Entry 6YX8 (X-ray diffraction, 1.83 A resolution); this record covers chains AAA and FFF of the 6 polymer chains in the assembly.

# Chain AAA
Protein: Alpha subunit of cyanobacterial allophycocyanin protein
From: Nostoc sp. WR13
UniProt: A0A4Y5PW22 (A0A4Y5PW22_9NOSO); residues 1-160 here correspond to UniProt positions 2-161 (UniProt number = residue number + 1)
Chain sequence (160 residues; row label = number of the first residue in the row):
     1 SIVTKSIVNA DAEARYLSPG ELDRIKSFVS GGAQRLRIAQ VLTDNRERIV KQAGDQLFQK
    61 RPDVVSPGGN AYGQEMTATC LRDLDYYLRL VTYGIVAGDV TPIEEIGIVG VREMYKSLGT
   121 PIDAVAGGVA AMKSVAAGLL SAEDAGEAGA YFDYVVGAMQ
Covalently attached groups: compound PXQ linked to Cys-80
Small-molecule neighbours:
  - bicine (BCN): Phe-58, Gln-59, Pro-62, Val-65, Ser-66
  - PXQ (3-[5-[[(3R,4R)-3-ethyl-4-methyl-5-oxidanylidene-3,4-dihydropyrrol-2-yl]methyl]-2-[[5-[(Z)-(4-ethyl-3-methyl-5-oxidanylidene-pyrrol-2-ylidene)methyl]-3-(3-hydroxy-3-oxopropyl)-4-methyl-1H-pyrrol-2-yl]methyl]-4-methyl-1H-pyrrol-3-yl]propanoic acid): Leu-57, Val-64, Asn-70, Ala-71, Met-76, Thr-79, Arg-82, Asp-83, Leu-84, Tyr-86, Tyr-87, Leu-90, Ile-106, Gly-107, Met-114, Tyr-115, Leu-118, Thr-120, Pro-121, Ala-124, Val-125

# Chain FFF
Protein: Beta subunit of cyanobacterial allophycocyanin protein
From: Nostoc sp. WR13
UniProt: A0A4Y5PW23 (A0A4Y5PW23_9NOSO); numbering as in UniProt (aligned over 1-161)
Chain sequence (161 residues; row label = number of the first residue in the row):
     1 MQDAITSVIN SSDVQGKYLD NAALEKLKGY FATGELRVRA ATTISANAAA IVKEAVAKSL
    61 LYSDITRPGG NMYTTRRYAA CIRDLDYYLR YATYAMLAGD PSILDERVLN GLKETYNSLG
   121 VPVGATVQAI QAIKEVTASL VGPDAGKEMG VYFDYICSGL S
Covalently attached groups: compound PXQ linked to Cys-81
Modified / non-standard residues: Asn-71 (N-methyl asparagine; MEN)
Small-molecule neighbours:
  - PXQ (3-[5-[[(3R,4R)-3-ethyl-4-methyl-5-oxidanylidene-3,4-dihydropyrrol-2-yl]methyl]-2-[[5-[(Z)-(4-ethyl-3-methyl-5-oxidanylidene-pyrrol-2-ylidene)methyl]-3-(3-hydroxy-3-oxopropyl)-4-methyl-1H-pyrrol-2-yl]methyl]-4-methyl-1H-pyrrol-3-yl]propanoic acid), molecule 1: Leu-60, Ile-65, Asn-71, Met-72, Arg-76, Arg-77, Ala-80, Arg-83, Asp-84, Leu-85, Tyr-87, Tyr-88, Tyr-91, Arg-107, Val-108, Leu-112, Thr-115, Tyr-116, Leu-119, Val-121, Pro-122, Ala-125, Thr-126, Ala-129
  - PXQ, molecule 2: Leu-61, Tyr-62, Thr-66, Met-72, Tyr-73, Thr-74, Thr-75, Tyr-78

# Interface between chain AAA and chain FFF
Residue-residue contacts - 23 pairs, chain AAA then chain FFF:
  Thr-79(AAA) with Tyr-62(FFF)
  Tyr-86(AAA) with Pro-68(FFF)
  Arg-89(AAA) with Tyr-73(FFF), hydrogen bond
  Ile-106(AAA) with Tyr-73(FFF); Thr-74(FFF); Thr-75(FFF), hydrogen bond (backbone-backbone)
  Gly-107(AAA) with Thr-75(FFF)
  Ile-108(AAA) with Thr-75(FFF), hydrogen bond (backbone-side chain)
  Val-109(AAA) with Thr-75(FFF), hydrogen bond (backbone-side chain); Arg-76(FFF), hydrogen bond (backbone-backbone)
  Gly-110(AAA) with Thr-75(FFF); Ala-79(FFF)
  Val-111(AAA) with Thr-75(FFF)
  Glu-113(AAA) with Ala-79(FFF); Ile-82(FFF)
  Met-114(AAA) with Thr-75(FFF); Tyr-78(FFF), hydrophobic
  Ser-117(AAA) with Lys-53(FFF); Ile-82(FFF)
  Leu-118(AAA) with Lys-53(FFF), hydrogen bond (backbone-side chain); Leu-61(FFF), hydrophobic; Tyr-78(FFF)
  Gly-119(AAA) with Lys-53(FFF)
Interface residues without a listed pair, chain AAA (17 interface residues in all): Met-76, Tyr-87, Glu-105
Interface residues without a listed pair, chain FFF (13 interface residues in all): Thr-66, Arg-67

# In short
17 residues of chain AAA and 13 residues of chain FFF are in contact; the contacts include 6 hydrogen bonds.
Among the polar pairs are Arg-89(AAA)/Tyr-73(FFF), Ile-108(AAA)/Thr-75(FFF) and Val-109(AAA)/Thr-75(FFF).
Bound to chain AAA: bicine. Bound to chain FFF: compound PXQ.
Chain AAA is Alpha subunit of cyanobacterial allophycocyanin protein and chain FFF is Beta subunit of
cyanobacterial allophycocyanin protein, both from Nostoc sp. WR13; the structure, The structure of
allophycocyanin from cyanobacterium Nostoc sp. WR13, the C2221 crystal form, was determined by X-ray
diffraction.
